9CU7 - chains J and E of the 12 polymer chains in the assembly; structure by electron microscopy, 2.82 A resolution.

# Chain J
Name: Variable Heavy Chain of 16.ND.92 Fab
Organism: Homo sapiens
Notes: antibody fragment or engineered binder
Chain sequence (127 residues; each row starts with the number of its first residue; a row labelled like 82A-82C holds insertion residues (82A, then the next letters in order)):
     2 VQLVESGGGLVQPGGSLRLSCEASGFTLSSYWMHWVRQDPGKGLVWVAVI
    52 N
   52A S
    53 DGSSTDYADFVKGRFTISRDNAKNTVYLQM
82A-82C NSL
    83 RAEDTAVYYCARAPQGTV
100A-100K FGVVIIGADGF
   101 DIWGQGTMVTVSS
Cystine bridges: Cys22-Cys92

# Chain E
Name: Hemagglutinin HA1
Organism: Influenza A virus (A/Solomon Islands/3/2006(H1N1))
UniProtKB: A0A0G2RTI0 (A0A0G2RTI0_9INFA); the construct lacks a stretch of the UniProt sequence, so the offset changes along the chain: 11-54 = UniProt 18-61; 55-83 = UniProt 63-91; 84-95 = UniProt 93-104; 96-125 = UniProt 106-135; 2 more segments
Chain sequence (321 residues; each row starts with the number of its first residue; a row labelled like 125A-125C holds insertion residues (125A, then the next letters in order)):
    11 DTICIGYHANNSTDTVDTVLEKNVTVTHSVNLLEDSHNGKLCRL
   54A K
    55 GIAPLQLGNCSVAGWILGNPECELLISRE
   83A S
    84 WSYIVEKPNPEN
   95A G
    96 TCYPGHFADYEELREQLSSVSSFERFEIFP
125A-125C KES
   126 SWPNHTTTGVSASCSHNGESSFYKNLLWLTGKNGLYPNLSKSYANNKEKE
   176 VLVLWGVHHPPNIGDQRALYHKENAYVSVVSSHYSRKFTPEIAKRPKVRD
   226 QEGRINYYWTLLEPGDTIIFEANGNLIAPRYAFALSRGF
  264A G
   265 SGIINSNAPMDECDAKCQTPQGAINSSLPFQNVHPVTIGECPKYVRSAKL
   315 RMVTGLRNIP
Sequence notes: conflict Arg53 (Leu60 in A0A0G2RTI0)
Cystine bridges: Cys52-Cys277, Cys64-Cys76, Cys97-Cys139, Cys281-Cys305

# Chain J / chain E interface
Pairs across the interface - 5 pairs, chain J then chain E:
  Thr99(J) - His38(E)
  Val100(J) - His38(E)
  Val100(J) - Thr318(E)
  Ile100F(J) - Val40(E)  hydrophobic
  Ile100F(J) - Leu292(E)  hydrophobic
Other interface residues (no listed pair), chain J (5 interface residues in all): Phe100A, Ile100E
Other interface residues (no listed pair), chain E (6 interface residues in all): Ser39, Pro293

# Overview
5 residues of chain J and 6 residues of chain E are in contact.
Chain J is Variable Heavy Chain of 16.ND.92 Fab (Homo sapiens) and chain E is Hemagglutinin HA1 (Influenza A
virus (A/Solomon Islands/3/2006(H1N1))); the structure, Structure of 16.ND.92 Fab in complex with A/Solomon
Islands/3/2006(H1N1) influenza virus Hemagglutinin, was determined by electron microscopy together with 9DBX
from the same study.
